4Y9Y - chains J and X of the 28 polymer chains in the assembly; structure by X-ray diffraction, 2.80 A resolution.

[Chain J (and X)]
Name: Proteasome subunit beta type-4
Source organism: Saccharomyces cerevisiae S288c
Notes: EC 3.4.25.1; chain X of this document is another copy of the same molecule, construct and numbering; everything in this record applies to it too
UniProtKB: P22141 (PSB4_YEAST); residue numbers follow UniProt; this construct covers 1-198
Sequence (198 residues; numbered 1 to 198; the number before each row is that of its first residue):
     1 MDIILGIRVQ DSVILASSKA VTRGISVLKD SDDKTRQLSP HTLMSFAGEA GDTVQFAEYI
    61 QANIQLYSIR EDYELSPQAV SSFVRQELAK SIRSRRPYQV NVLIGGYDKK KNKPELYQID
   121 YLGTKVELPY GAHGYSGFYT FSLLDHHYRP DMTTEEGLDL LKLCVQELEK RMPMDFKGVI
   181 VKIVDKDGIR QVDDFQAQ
Unresolved in the structure: 196-198
Curated features (UniProtKB/Swiss-Prot):
  - modified residue: M1 (N-acetylmethionine), S76 (Phosphoserine)

[How chain J and chain X interact]
Pairs across the interface - 39 pairs, chain J then chain X:
  T22(J) with P173(X)
  G24(J) with P173(X)
  I25(J) with Y135(X), hydrophobic; Y139(X), hydrogen bond (backbone-side chain); R171(X); P173(X)
  S26(J) with Y139(X); R171(X)
  V27(J) with R171(X), hydrogen bond (backbone-side chain); M172(X); P173(X), hydrophobic
  L28(J) with R171(X)
  D30(J) with K170(X), salt bridge
  Y135(J) with I25(X), hydrophobic
  Y139(J) with I25(X), hydrogen bond (side chain-backbone); S26(X)
  E169(J) with D175(X); K177(X), hydrogen bond (backbone-side chain)
  K170(J) with V27(X); D30(X), salt bridge; K177(X), hydrogen bond (backbone-side chain)
  R171(J) with I25(X); S26(X); V27(X), hydrogen bond (side chain-backbone); L28(X)
  M172(J) with V27(X)
  P173(J) with T22(X); G24(X); I25(X); V27(X), hydrophobic; M174(X); D175(X), hydrogen bond (backbone-backbone)
  M174(J) with P173(X); M174(X), hydrophobic
  D175(J) with E169(X); P173(X), hydrogen bond (backbone-backbone); D175(X)
  K177(J) with E169(X), hydrogen bond (side chain-backbone); K170(X), hydrogen bond (side chain-backbone)

[Overview]
Chain J and chain X each contribute 17 residues to their interface; the contacts include 10 hydrogen bonds and
2 salt bridges. Among the polar pairs are D30(J)-K170(X), I25(J)-Y139(X) and V27(J)-R171(X).
Both chains are Proteasome subunit beta type-4 (Saccharomyces cerevisiae S288c). Entry 4Y9Y (Yeast 20S
proteasome beta2-H116E mutant) was determined by X-ray diffraction, deposited together with 4Y69, 4Y6A, 4Y6V,
4Y6Z, 4Y70, 4Y74 and 34 further entries.
